Entry 4RZ4 (X-ray diffraction, 1.75 A resolution); this record covers chains F and J of the 10 polymer chains in the assembly.

Chain F (and J):
Molecule: Fructose-6-phosphate aldolase 1
Source organism: Escherichia coli
Notes: EC 4.1.2.-; chain J of this document is another copy of the same molecule, construct and numbering; everything in this record applies to it too
UniProtKB: P78055 (FSAA_ECOLI); residues 2-220 here = UniProt positions 2-220
Chain sequence (226 residues; each row starts with the number of its first residue; numbers below 1 keep their minus sign (Met-5 is residue -5)):
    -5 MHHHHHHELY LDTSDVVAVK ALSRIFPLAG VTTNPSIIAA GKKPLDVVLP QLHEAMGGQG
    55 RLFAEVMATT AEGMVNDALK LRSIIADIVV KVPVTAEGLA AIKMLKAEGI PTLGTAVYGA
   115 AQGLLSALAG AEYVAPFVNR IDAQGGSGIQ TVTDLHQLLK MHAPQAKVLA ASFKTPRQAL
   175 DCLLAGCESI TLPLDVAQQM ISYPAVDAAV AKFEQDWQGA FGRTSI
Disordered / not traced: -5 to 0
Construct notes: expression tag (-5 to 1); engineered mutation Glu59 (Gln in P78055), Phe131 (Tyr in P78055)

Chain F / chain J interface:
Residue-residue contacts (63):
  Asn28(F) - Phe207(J)
  Pro29(F) - Phe207(J)
  Pro29(F) - Trp211(J)
  Ser30(F) - Phe207(J)
  Ser30(F) - Asp210(J)  hydrogen bond
  Ile32(F) - Trp211(J)  hydrophobic
  Ile32(F) - Phe215(J)  hydrophobic
  Ala33(F) - Asp210(J)
  Ala33(F) - Ala214(J)
  Lys36(F) - Phe215(J)
  Lys37(F) - Phe215(J)
  Leu39(F) - Trp211(J)  hydrophobic
  Leu39(F) - Ile220(J)  hydrophobic
  Glu59(F) - Phe207(J)
  Glu59(F) - Ile220(J)
  Met61(F) - Phe207(J)
  Met61(F) - Glu208(J)
  Met61(F) - Trp211(J)  hydrophobic
  Met61(F) - Thr218(J)
  Met61(F) - Ile220(J)
  Thr63(F) - Glu208(J)
  Ala65(F) - Arg18(J)
  Glu66(F) - Arg18(J)  salt bridge
  Asp71(F) - Ile220(J)
  Lys74(F) - Ile220(J)
  Leu75(F) - Ile220(J)  hydrophobic
  Pro87(F) - Val204(J)  hydrophobic
  Ala90(F) - Ile19(J)
  Ala90(F) - Ile195(J)  hydrophobic
  Glu91(F) - Arg18(J)  salt bridge
  Leu93(F) - Ile19(J)
  Leu93(F) - Ile195(J)  hydrophobic
  Ala94(F) - Arg18(J)
  Lys97(F) - Ser17(J)  hydrogen bond (side chain-backbone)
  Lys97(F) - Arg18(J)
  Lys97(F) - Phe20(J)  hydrogen bond (side chain-backbone)
  Ala110(F) - Val200(J)
  Tyr112(F) - Ala199(J)  hydrophobic
  Tyr112(F) - Val200(J)  hydrophobic
  Tyr112(F) - Ala203(J)
  Ala115(F) - Met194(J)  hydrophobic
  Gln116(F) - Tyr197(J)
  Gln116(F) - Val200(J)
  Leu119(F) - Leu3(J)  hydrophobic
  Leu119(F) - Phe20(J)  hydrophobic
  Leu119(F) - Ile195(J)  hydrophobic
  Leu122(F) - Pro21(J)  hydrophobic
  Ala123(F) - Pro21(J)
  Phe131(F) - Phe207(J)  hydrophobic
  Arg134(F) - Ala203(J)
  Arg134(F) - Lys206(J)
  Gln138(F) - Ala199(J)
  Asp148(F) - Leu178(J)
  Leu152(F) - Leu174(J)  hydrophobic
  Leu152(F) - Leu177(J)  hydrophobic
  Leu152(F) - Leu178(J)  hydrophobic
  Met155(F) - Leu177(J)
  Met155(F) - Leu178(J)
  Met155(F) - Gly180(J)
  His156(F) - His1(J)
  His156(F) - Leu177(J)
  His156(F) - Gly180(J)
  His156(F) - Cys181(J)  hydrogen bond (side chain-backbone)
Interface residues without a listed pair, chain F (42 interface residues in all): Pro38, Val60, Val88, Thr89, Ala114, Leu118
Interface residues without a listed pair, chain J (29 interface residues in all): Ser219

In short:
42 residues of chain F and 29 residues of chain J are in contact, with 4 hydrogen bonds and 2 salt bridges.
Polar pairs include Glu66(F)-Arg18(J), Glu91(F)-Arg18(J) and Ser30(F)-Asp210(J).
Chain F and chain J are both Fructose-6-phosphate aldolase 1 (Escherichia coli); the structure,
Fructose-6-phosphate aldolase Q59E Y131F from E.coli, was determined by X-ray diffraction (same publication as
4RXF, 4RXG, 4RZ5, 4RZ6 and 4S1F).
